Entry 5VCL (X-ray diffraction, 2.05 A resolution); this record covers chains A and P of the 3 polymer chains in the assembly.

Chain A:
Molecule: H2-T23 protein
From: Mus musculus
Reference sequence: Q31153 (Q31153_MOUSE); residues 1-277 here correspond to UniProt positions 21-297 (UniProt number = residue number + 20)
Sequence (278 residues; each row starts with the number of its first residue; numbering starts at 0):
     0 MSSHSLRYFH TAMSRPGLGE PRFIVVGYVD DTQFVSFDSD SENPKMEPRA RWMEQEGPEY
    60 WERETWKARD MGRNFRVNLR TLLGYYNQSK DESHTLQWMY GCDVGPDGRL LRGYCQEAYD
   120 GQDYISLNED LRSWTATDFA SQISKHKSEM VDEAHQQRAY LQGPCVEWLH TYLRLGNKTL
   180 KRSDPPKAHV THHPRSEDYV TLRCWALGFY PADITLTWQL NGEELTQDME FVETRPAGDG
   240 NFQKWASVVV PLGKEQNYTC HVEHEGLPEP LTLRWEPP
Not modelled in the structure: 0
Cystine bridges: Cys101-Cys164, Cys203-Cys259
Construct notes: initiating methionine (0)
Metal / ion sites: Na+ site 1: Thr10 (shared with 1 residue of chain B); Na+ site 2: Asp29, Leu179, Tyr209; Na+ site 3: Ser38, Asp39; Na+ site 4: Asn77, Glu116 (shared with Thr6(P), Leu7(P) of chain P); Na+ site 5 near Gln156 (its only coordinating residue here)
Reported in the primary citation:
  - Na+ coordination: Glu116
  - specificity-determining residues: His9, Val24

Chain P:
Molecule: Qdm peptide
Reference sequence: P01897 (HA1L_MOUSE); residues 1-9 here correspond to UniProt positions 3-11 (UniProt number = residue number + 2)
Sequence (9 residues; each row starts with the number of its first residue):
     1 AMAPRTLLL
Metal / ion sites: Na+: Thr6, Leu7 (shared with Asn77(A), Glu116(A) of chain A)

Interface between chain A and chain P:
Contacting residue pairs - 43 pairs, chain A then chain P:
  Tyr7(A) with Ala1(P), hydrogen bond (side chain-backbone); Met2(P), hydrophobic
  His9(A) with Met2(P)
  Met45(A) with Met2(P), hydrophobic
  Glu63(A) with Ala1(P); Met2(P), hydrogen bond (side chain-backbone)
  Lys66(A) with Met2(P), hydrogen bond (side chain-backbone); Ala3(P)
  Ala67(A) with Met2(P)
  Met70(A) with Ala3(P); Thr6(P)
  Asn73(A) with Thr6(P)
  Phe74(A) with Thr6(P)
  Asn77(A) with Leu7(P); Leu8(P); Leu9(P)
  Thr80(A) with Leu9(P)
  Tyr84(A) with Leu9(P), hydrogen bond (side chain-backbone)
  Leu95(A) with Leu9(P), hydrophobic
  Trp97(A) with Ala3(P), hydrophobic; Arg5(P); Thr6(P)
  Tyr99(A) with Met2(P); Ala3(P), hydrogen bond (side chain-backbone)
  Glu116(A) with Thr6(P); Leu7(P); Leu9(P)
  Ile124(A) with Leu7(P), hydrophobic
  Trp133(A) with Leu7(P), hydrophobic
  Ser143(A) with Leu9(P), hydrogen bond (side chain-backbone)
  Lys146(A) with Leu8(P); Leu9(P), hydrogen bond (side chain-backbone)
  Ser147(A) with Leu7(P)
  Val150(A) with Arg5(P), hydrogen bond (backbone-side chain)
  Glu152(A) with Arg5(P), salt bridge
  Gln155(A) with Arg5(P)
  Gln156(A) with Arg5(P), hydrogen bond (side chain-backbone)
  Tyr159(A) with Ala1(P), hydrogen bond (side chain-backbone); Met2(P); Ala3(P); Pro4(P)
  Trp167(A) with Ala1(P)
  Tyr171(A) with Ala1(P), hydrogen bond (side chain-backbone)
Other interface residues (no listed pair), chain A (34 interface residues in all): Leu5, Val24, Tyr59, Leu81, Cys114, Tyr123
From the paper, about this interface:
  - residue pairs: Tyr7(A)-Ala1(P) (hydrogen bond), Glu63(A)-Met2(P) (hydrogen bond), Lys66(A)-Met2(P) (hydrogen bond), Asn77(A)-Leu7(P) (hydrogen bond), Asn77(A)-Leu9(P) (hydrogen bond), Thr80(A)-Leu9(P) (water-mediated contact), Tyr84(A)-Leu9(P), Tyr99(A)-Ala3(P) (hydrogen bond), Glu116(A)-Thr6(P), Ser143(A)-Leu9(P), Lys146(A)-Leu9(P), Val150(A)-Arg5(P) (hydrogen bond), Glu152(A)-Arg5(P) (salt bridge), Glu152(A)-Leu8(P) (water-mediated contact), Gln156(A)-Arg5(P) (hydrogen bond), Tyr159(A)-Ala1(P) (hydrogen bond), Tyr171(A)-Ala1(P) (hydrogen bond), Met2(P)-His9(A)
  - interface residues, chain P: Leu7(P), Leu9(P)

In short:
Chain A and chain P form an interface of 34 and 9 residues respectively, with 11 hydrogen bonds and 1 salt
bridge. Polar contacts include Glu152(A)-Arg5(P), Tyr7(A)-Ala1(P) and Glu63(A)-Met2(P). The authors report
hydrogen bonds between Tyr7(A) and Ala1(P), Glu63(A) and Met2(P) and Lys66(A) and Met2(P) among others;
water-mediated contacts between Thr80(A) and Leu9(P) and Glu152(A) and Leu8(P); contacts between Tyr84(A) and
Leu9(P), Glu116(A) and Thr6(P) and Ser143(A) and Leu9(P) among others. From the paper: interface residues
Leu7(P) and Leu9(P); Na+ coordination by Glu116(A).
Here chain A is H2-T23 protein (Mus musculus) and chain P is Qdm peptide. Entry 5VCL (Structure of the Qdm
peptide bound to Qa-1a) was determined by X-ray diffraction.
